PDB entry 8B64 | electron microscopy, 2.59 A resolution | chains b and L of the 34 polymer chains in the assembly

[Chain b]
Protein: Light-harvesting protein B-870 alpha chain
Source organism: Rhodobacter capsulatus
Reference sequence: P02948 (LHA1_RHOCA); residues 1-58 here = UniProt positions 1-58
Sequence (58 residues; numbered 1 to 58; the number before each row is that of its first residue):
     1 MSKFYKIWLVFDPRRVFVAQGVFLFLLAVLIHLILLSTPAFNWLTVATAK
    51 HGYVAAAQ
Not modelled in the structure: 55-58
Residues lining bound ligands:
  - 1,2-Distearoyl-sn-glycerophosphoethanolamine (3PE): Phe11, Arg15, Val16, Ala19
  - bacteriochlorophyll a (BCL), molecule 1: Phe4, Ile7, Gln20, Phe23, Ile31
  - bacteriochlorophyll a (BCL), molecule 2: Gly21, Leu24, Phe25, Ala28, His32, Leu35, Trp43
  - bacteriochlorophyll a (BCL), molecule 3: Leu24, Leu27, Ala28, Ile31, His32, Leu35, Phe41
  - spheroidene (SPO), molecule 1: Phe4, Lys6, Ile7, Leu9, Val10
  - spheroidene (SPO), molecule 2: Phe17, Gln20, Phe23, Leu24, Leu27, Ile31, Ile34
  - spheroidene (SPO), molecule 3: Phe17, Gln20, Gly21
  - spheroidene (SPO), molecule 4: Phe25, Ala28, Val29, His32, Leu33
Curated features (UniProtKB/Swiss-Prot):
  - binding site (a bacteriochlorophyll): His32
What the authors report for this chain:
  - binding site for bacteriochlorophyll a: His32, Trp43

[Chain L]
Protein: Reaction center protein L chain
Source organism: Rhodobacter capsulatus
Reference sequence: P19057 (RCEL_RHOCA); residues 0-281 here correspond to UniProt positions 1-282 (UniProt number = residue number + 1)
Sequence (282 residues; numbered 0 to 281; the number before each row is that of its first residue; numbering starts at 0):
     0 MALLSFERKYRVPGGTLIGGSLFDFWVGPFYVGFFGVTTIFFATLGFLLI
    50 LWGAAMQGTWNPQLISIFPPPVENGLNVAALDKGGLWQVITVCATGAFCS
   100 WALREVEICRKLGIGFHIPVAFSMAIFAYLTLVVIRPMMMGSWGYAFPYG
   150 IWTHLDWVSNTGYTYGNFHYNPFHMLGISLFFTTAWALAMHGALVLSAAN
   200 PVKGKTMRTPDHEDTYFRDLMGYSVGTLGIHRLGLLLALNAVFWSACCML
   250 VSGTIYFDLWSDWWYWWVNMPFWADMAGGING
Not modelled in the structure: 0
Bound ions: Fe ion: His190, His230 (shared with 3 residues of chain M)
Residues lining bound ligands:
  - 1,2-Distearoyl-sn-glycerophosphoethanolamine (3PE), molecule 1: Ala1, Gly27, Pro28, Phe29
  - 1,2-Distearoyl-sn-glycerophosphoethanolamine (3PE), molecule 2: Gln62, Ile150, Trp151
  - 1,2-Distearoyl-sn-glycerophosphoethanolamine (3PE), molecule 3: Leu195, Asn199, Pro200
  - bacteriochlorophyll a (BCL), molecule 1: Phe46, Ile49, Tyr128, Leu131, Phe146, Ile150, Trp151, His153, Leu154, Trp156, Val157
  - bacteriochlorophyll a (BCL), molecule 2: Phe97, Phe121, Ala124, Ile125, Ala127, Tyr128, Leu131, Trp156, Val157, Ser158, Thr160, Gly161, Tyr162, Asn166, Phe167, His168, His173, Gly176, Ile177, Phe180, Phe181, Val241, Ser244, Ala245, Cys247, Met248
  - bacteriochlorophyll a (BCL), molecule 3: Val157, Tyr162, His168, Phe181
  - bacteriochlorophyll a (BCL), molecule 4: His168, Met174, Ile177, Ser178, Phe181, Thr182
  - bacteriopheophytin a (BPH), molecule 1: Thr38, Phe41, Ala42, Gly45, Phe46, Ile49, Ile89, Cys92, Ala93, Ala96, Phe97, Trp100, Glu104, Ile117, Ala120, Phe121, Ala124, Tyr128, Phe146, Pro147, Tyr148, Gly149, Ile150, His153, Phe180, Ala237, Leu238, Val241
  - bacteriopheophytin a (BPH), molecule 2: Phe181, Ala184, Trp185, Ala188, Met189, Phe216, Leu219, Met220
  - ubiquinone-10 (U10), molecule 1: Val26, Phe29, Tyr30, Val31, Gly35, Val36, Ile39, Trp100, Arg103
  - ubiquinone-10 (U10), molecule 2: Pro171, Met174, Leu175, Ser178, Trp263
  - ubiquinone-10 (U10), molecule 3: Leu175, Ser178, Leu179, Thr182, Trp185, Ala186, Met189, His190, Leu193, Val194, Glu212, Asp213, Phe216, Met220, Tyr222, Ser223, Val224, Gly225, Thr226, Ile229, Leu232, Leu236
  - ubiquinone-10 (U10), molecule 4: Trp263, Trp265, Trp266
Curated features (UniProtKB/Swiss-Prot):
  - binding site ((7R,8Z)-bacteriochlorophyll b): His153, His173
  - binding site (Fe cation): His190, His230
  - binding site (a ubiquinone): Phe216

[How chain b and chain L interact]
Pairs across the interface - 18 pairs, chain b then chain L:
  Arg15(b) - Phe24(L)
  Arg15(b) - Trp25(L)  hydrogen bond (side chain-backbone)
  Arg15(b) - Val26(L)
  Val18(b) - Phe22(L)  hydrophobic
  Val22(b) - Val36(L)  hydrophobic
  Phe25(b) - Phe40(L)  hydrophobic
  Leu26(b) - Phe40(L)  hydrophobic
  Leu26(b) - Thr43(L)
  Leu26(b) - Leu44(L)
  Leu30(b) - Leu47(L)  hydrophobic
  Leu33(b) - Leu48(L)  hydrophobic
  Leu33(b) - Leu80(L)
  Ile34(b) - Trp51(L)  hydrophobic
  Leu36(b) - Leu80(L)  hydrophobic
  Ser37(b) - Trp51(L)  hydrogen bond
  Ser37(b) - Leu80(L)
  Ser37(b) - Asp81(L)
  Pro39(b) - Asp81(L)
Also at the interface, not in a pair above, chain b (13 interface residues in all): Val29, Thr38
Also at the interface, not in a pair above, chain L (17 interface residues in all): Gly27, Ile39, Met55, Val88

[Overview]
The interface between chain b and chain L involves 13 residues on one side and 17 on the other, with 2
hydrogen bonds. Among the polar pairs are Arg15(b)-Trp25(L) and Ser37(b)-Trp51(L). From the paper: a binding
site for bacteriochlorophyll a at His32(b) and Trp43(b).
Chain b is Light-harvesting protein B-870 alpha chain and chain L is Reaction center protein L chain, both
from Rhodobacter capsulatus; the structure, Cryo-EM structure of RC-LH1-PufX photosynthetic core complex from
Rba. capsulatus, was determined by electron microscopy.
